7F2H - chain A; structure by X-ray diffraction, 2.25 A resolution.

Chain A:
Molecule: Histidine kinase
Source organism: Vibrio rotiferianus
UniProt: A0A2K7STF1 (A0A2K7STF1_9VIBR); numbering as in UniProt (aligned over 22-236)
Sequence (221 residues; each row starts with the number of its first residue):
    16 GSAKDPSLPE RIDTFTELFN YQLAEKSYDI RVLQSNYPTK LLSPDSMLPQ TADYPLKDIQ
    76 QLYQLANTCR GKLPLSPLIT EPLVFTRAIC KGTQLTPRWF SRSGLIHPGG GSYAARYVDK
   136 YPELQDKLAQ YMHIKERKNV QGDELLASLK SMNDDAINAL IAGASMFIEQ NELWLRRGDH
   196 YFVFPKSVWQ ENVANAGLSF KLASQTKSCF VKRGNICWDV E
Not modelled in the structure: 16-19
Differences from the reference sequence: expression tag (16-21); engineered mutation Leu-38 (Ser in A0A2K7STF1)
Cystine bridges: Cys-84/Cys-105, Cys-224/Cys-232

In short:
Chain A is Histidine kinase (Vibrio rotiferianus); the structure, Crystal structure of the sensor domain of
VbrK from Vibrio rotiferianus (crystal type 2), was determined by X-ray diffraction, deposited together with
7F2G.
